4TK1 - chains B and D of the 4 polymer chains in the assembly; structure by X-ray diffraction, 2.70 A resolution.

[Chain B]
Name: Gephyrin
From: Rattus norvegicus
Notes: EC 2.7.7.75, 2.10.1.1; fragment: domain E
UniProt: Q03555 (GEPH_RAT); residues 318-736 here correspond to UniProt positions 344-762 (UniProt number = residue number + 26)
Amino-acid sequence (419 residues; each row starts with the number of its first residue):
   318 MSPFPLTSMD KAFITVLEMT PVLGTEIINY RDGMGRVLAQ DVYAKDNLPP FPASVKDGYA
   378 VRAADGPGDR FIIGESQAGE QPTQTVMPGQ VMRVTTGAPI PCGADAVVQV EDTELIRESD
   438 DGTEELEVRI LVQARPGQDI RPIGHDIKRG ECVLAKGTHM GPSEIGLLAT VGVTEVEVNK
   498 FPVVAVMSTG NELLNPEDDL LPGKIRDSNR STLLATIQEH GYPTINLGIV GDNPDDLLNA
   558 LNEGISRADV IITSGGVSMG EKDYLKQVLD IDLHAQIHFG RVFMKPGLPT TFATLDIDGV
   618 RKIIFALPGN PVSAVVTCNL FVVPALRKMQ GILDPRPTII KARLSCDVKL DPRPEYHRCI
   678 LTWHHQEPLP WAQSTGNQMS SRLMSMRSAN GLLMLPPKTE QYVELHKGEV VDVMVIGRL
Unresolved in the structure: 318-319, 431-440, 694-699

[Chain D]
Name: Gamma-aminobutyric acid receptor subunit alpha-3
UniProt: P20236 (GBRA3_RAT); residues 368-378 here correspond to UniProt positions 396-406 (UniProt number = residue number + 28)
Amino-acid sequence (11 residues; row label = number of the first residue in the row):
   368 FNIVGTTYPI N
Unresolved in the structure: 377-378
What the authors report for this chain:
  - mutagenesis - N369S, T373A: increased binding to Gephyrin (chain B)
  - specificity-determining residues: N369, T374

[Interface between chain B and chain D]
Contacting residue pairs (24; chain B residue first):
  M326(B) with I370(D), hydrophobic; V371(D), hydrophobic
  D327(B) with N369(D); V371(D)
  F330(B) with F368(D), hydrophobic; I370(D), hydrophobic
  L637(B) with I370(D)
  R653(B) with F368(D)
  P654(B) with F368(D)
  I656(B) with F368(D), hydrophobic
  K658(B) with Y375(D)
  P671(B) with V371(D), hydrophobic
  Y673(B) with I370(D), hydrogen bond (side chain-backbone); V371(D)
  M711(B) with N369(D); I370(D); G372(D)
  L712(B) with G372(D)
  P713(B) with G372(D); T374(D)
  P714(B) with V371(D)
  Y719(B) with T374(D)
  V727(B) with Y375(D), hydrophobic
  D729(B) with T373(D), hydrogen bond (side chain-backbone)
Interface residues without a listed pair, chain B (19 interface residues in all): V728, M731
Interface features reported in the paper:
  - pairs named by the authors: D327(B)-N369(D) (hydrogen bond)

[Summary]
19 residues of chain B and 8 residues of chain D are in contact; the contacts include 2 hydrogen bonds. Polar
contacts include Y673(B)-I370(D) and D729(B)-T373(D). The authors report a hydrogen bond between D327(B) and
N369(D). From the paper: N369S and T373A of chain D increase binding to Gephyrin (chain B); specificity
determinants N369(D) and T374(D).
Here chain B is Gephyrin (Rattus norvegicus) and chain D is Gamma-aminobutyric acid receptor subunit alpha-3.
Entry 4TK1 (Geph E in complex with a GABA receptor alpha3 subunit derived peptide in space group P21212) was
determined by X-ray diffraction (same publication as 4TK2, 4TK3 and 4TK4).
